PDB entry 7SL1 | electron microscopy, 3.40 A resolution | chains A and C of the 6 polymer chains in the assembly

# Chain A
Name: Insulin receptor
From: Mus musculus
Notes: EC 2.7.10.1
Reference sequence: P15208 (INSR_MOUSE); residues -26 to 1345 here correspond to UniProt positions 1-1372 (UniProt number = residue number + 27)
Chain sequence (1372 residues; row label = number of the first residue in the row; numbers below 1 keep their minus sign (Met-26 is residue -26)):
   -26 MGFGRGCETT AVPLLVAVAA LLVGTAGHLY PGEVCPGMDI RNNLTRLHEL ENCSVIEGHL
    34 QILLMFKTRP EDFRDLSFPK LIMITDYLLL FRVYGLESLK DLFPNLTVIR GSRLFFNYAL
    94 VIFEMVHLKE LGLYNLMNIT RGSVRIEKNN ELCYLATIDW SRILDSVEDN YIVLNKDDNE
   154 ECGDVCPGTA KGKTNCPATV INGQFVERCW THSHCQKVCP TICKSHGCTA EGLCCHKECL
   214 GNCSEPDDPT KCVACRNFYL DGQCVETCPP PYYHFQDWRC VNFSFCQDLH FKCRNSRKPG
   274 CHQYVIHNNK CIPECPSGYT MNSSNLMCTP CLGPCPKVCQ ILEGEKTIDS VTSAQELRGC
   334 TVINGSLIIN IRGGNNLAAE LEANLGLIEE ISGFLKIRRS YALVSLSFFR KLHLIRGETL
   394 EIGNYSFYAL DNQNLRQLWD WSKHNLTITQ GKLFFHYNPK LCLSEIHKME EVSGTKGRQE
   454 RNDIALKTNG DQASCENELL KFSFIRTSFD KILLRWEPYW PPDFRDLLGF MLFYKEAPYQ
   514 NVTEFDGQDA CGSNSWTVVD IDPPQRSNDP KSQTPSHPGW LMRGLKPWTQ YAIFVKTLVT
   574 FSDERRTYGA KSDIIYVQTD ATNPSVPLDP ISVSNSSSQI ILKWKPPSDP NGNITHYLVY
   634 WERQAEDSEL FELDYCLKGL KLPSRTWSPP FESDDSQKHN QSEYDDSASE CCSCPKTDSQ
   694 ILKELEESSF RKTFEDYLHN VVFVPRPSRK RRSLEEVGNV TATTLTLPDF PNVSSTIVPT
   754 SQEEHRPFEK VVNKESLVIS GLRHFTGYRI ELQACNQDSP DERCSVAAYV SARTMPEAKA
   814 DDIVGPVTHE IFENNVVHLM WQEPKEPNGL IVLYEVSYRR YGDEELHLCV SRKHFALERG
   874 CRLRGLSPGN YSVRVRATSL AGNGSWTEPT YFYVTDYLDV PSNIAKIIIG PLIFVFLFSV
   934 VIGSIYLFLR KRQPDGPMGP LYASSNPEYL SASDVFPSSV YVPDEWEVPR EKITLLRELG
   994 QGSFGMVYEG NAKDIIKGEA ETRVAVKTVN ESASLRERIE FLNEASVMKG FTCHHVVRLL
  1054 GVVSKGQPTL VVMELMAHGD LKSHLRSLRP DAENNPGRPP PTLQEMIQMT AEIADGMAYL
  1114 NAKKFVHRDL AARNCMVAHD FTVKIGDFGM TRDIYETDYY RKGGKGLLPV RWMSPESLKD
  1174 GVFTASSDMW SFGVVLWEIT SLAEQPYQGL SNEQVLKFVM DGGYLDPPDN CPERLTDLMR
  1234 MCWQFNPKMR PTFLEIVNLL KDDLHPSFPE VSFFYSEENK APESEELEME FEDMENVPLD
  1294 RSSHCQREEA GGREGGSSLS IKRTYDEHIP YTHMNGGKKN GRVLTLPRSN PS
Disordered / not traced: -26 to 0, 174-176, 519-527, 540-548, 660-690, 714-757, 910-1345
Disulfide bonds: Cys8-Cys26, Cys126-Cys155, Cys159-Cys182, Cys169-Cys188, Cys192-Cys201, Cys196-Cys207, Cys208-Cys216, Cys212-Cys225, Cys228-Cys237, Cys241-Cys253, Cys259-Cys284, Cys266-Cys274, Cys288-Cys301, Cys304-Cys308, Cys312-Cys333, Cys435-Cys468, Cys649-Cys862, Cys788-Cys797
UniProt features mapped onto this chain:
  - region: Glu708 to Phe716 (Insulin-binding), Asn959 to Tyr962 (Important for interaction with IRS1, SHC1 and STAT5B), Tyr1324 to Met1327 (PIK3R1 binding)
  - active site: Asp1122 (Proton donor/acceptor)
  - binding site (ATP): Ser996, Lys1020, Glu1067 to Asp1073, Arg1126, Asn1127, Asp1140
  - site: Phe39 (Insulin-binding)
  - modified residue: Ser373 (Phosphoserine), Tyr374 (Phosphotyrosine), Ser380 (Phosphoserine), Tyr962 (Phosphotyrosine), Cys1046 (S-nitrosocysteine), Tyr1148 (Phosphotyrosine), Tyr1152 (Phosphotyrosine), Tyr1153 (Phosphotyrosine), Tyr1318 (Phosphotyrosine), Tyr1324 (Phosphotyrosine)
  - glycosylation (N-linked (GlcNAc...) asparagine): Asn16, Asn25, Asn78, Asn111, Asn215, Asn255, Asn295, Asn337, Asn397, Asn418, Asn514, Asn608, Asn626, Asn673, Asn732, Asn745, Asn883, Asn896
  - cross-link: Lys1042 (Glycyl lysine isopeptide (Lys-Gly) (interchain with G-Cter in ubiquitin))

# Chain C
Name: Insulin B chain
From: Homo sapiens
Reference sequence: P01308 (INS_HUMAN); residues 1-30 here correspond to UniProt positions 25-54 (UniProt number = residue number + 24)
Chain sequence (30 residues; row label = number of the first residue in the row):
     1 FVNQHLCGSH LVEALYLVCG ERGFFYTPKT
Disordered / not traced: 1-3, 27-30

# Chain A / chain C interface
Contacting residue pairs (16):
  Arg479(A) with Tyr16(C), hydrogen bond (side chain-backbone); Leu17(C), hydrogen bond (side chain-backbone); Cys19(C), hydrogen bond (side chain-backbone)
  Thr480(A) with Leu17(C)
  Ser481(A) with Leu17(C)
  Phe482(A) with Glu13(C)
  Lys484(A) with Leu6(C); His10(C); Glu13(C), salt bridge; Ala14(C); Leu17(C)
  Leu486(A) with Leu17(C); Val18(C), hydrophobic
  Leu554(A) with Ala14(C), hydrophobic
  Arg556(A) with Gln4(C); Leu6(C)
Other interface residues (no listed pair), chain A (11 interface residues in all): Ile485, Arg488, Gly557
Other interface residues (no listed pair), chain C (10 interface residues in all): Gly20

# In short
The interface between chain A and chain C involves 11 residues on one side and 10 on the other, with 3
hydrogen bonds and 1 salt bridge. Polar pairs include Lys484(A)-Glu13(C), Arg479(A)-Tyr16(C) and
Arg479(A)-Leu17(C).
Chain A is Insulin receptor (Mus musculus) and chain C is Insulin B chain (Homo sapiens); the structure,
Full-length insulin receptor bound with site 1 binding deficient mutant insulin (A-V3E), was determined by
electron microscopy (same publication as 7SL2, 7SL3, 7SL4, 7SL6, 7SL7, 7STH and 3 further entries).
